PDB entry 3J99 | electron microscopy, 8.20 A resolution (very low resolution: no residue pairs are listed; an interface is given only as per-side residue counts) | chains J and G of the 13 polymer chains in the assembly

== Chain J (and G) ==
Protein: Alpha-soluble NSF attachment protein
Organism: Rattus norvegicus
Notes: chain G of this document is another copy of the same molecule, construct and numbering; everything in this record applies to it too
UniProt: P54921 (SNAA_RAT); residues 1-295 here = UniProt positions 1-295
Amino-acid sequence (297 residues; each row starts with the number of its first residue; numbers below 1 keep their minus sign (Gly-1 is residue -1)):
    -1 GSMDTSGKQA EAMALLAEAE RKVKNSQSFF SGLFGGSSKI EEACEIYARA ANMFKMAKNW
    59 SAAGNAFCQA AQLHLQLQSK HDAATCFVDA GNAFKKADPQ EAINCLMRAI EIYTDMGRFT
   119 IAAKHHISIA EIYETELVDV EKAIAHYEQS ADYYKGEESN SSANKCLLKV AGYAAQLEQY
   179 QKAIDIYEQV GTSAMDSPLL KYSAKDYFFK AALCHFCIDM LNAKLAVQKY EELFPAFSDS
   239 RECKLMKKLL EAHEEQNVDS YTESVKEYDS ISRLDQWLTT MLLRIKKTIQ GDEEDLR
Not modelled in the structure: -1 to 7, 294-295
Construct notes: expression tag (-1 to 0)
From the paper describing this entry:
  - mutagenesis - D217A/E249K/E252K/E253K: decreased catalytic activity on SNARE complex disassembly
  - mutagenesis - K122E/K163E: abolished catalytic activity
  - mutagenesis - K203E/R239E: decreased catalytic activity

== How chain J and chain G interact ==
At this resolution (8 A) residue pairs are not listed: 14 residues of chain J and 17 of chain G lie at the interface.

== Summary ==
The interface between chain J and chain G involves 14 residues on one side and 17 on the other. From the
paper: D217A/E249K/E252K/E253K of chain J reduce catalytic activity on SNARE complex disassembly; K122E/K163E
of chain J abolish catalytic activity.
Chain J and chain G are both Alpha-soluble NSF attachment protein (Rattus norvegicus); the structure,
Structure of 20S supercomplex, was determined by electron microscopy together with 3J94, 3J95, 3J96, 3J97 and
3J98 from the same study.
